7D8T - chains A and B of the 4 polymer chains in the assembly; structure by X-ray diffraction, 3.20 A resolution.

Chain A (and B):
Protein: Microphthalmia-associated transcription factor, Methionyl-tRNA synthetase beta subunit
Organism: Homo sapiens
Notes: chain B of this document is another copy of the same molecule, construct and numbering; everything in this record applies to it too
UniProt: chimeric construct of O75030, O66738: residues 306-395 from O75030 (MITF_HUMAN) positions 306-395 (same numbers); residues 396-499 from O66738 positions 8-111 (UniProt number = residue number - 388)
Amino-acid sequence (199 residues; each row starts with the number of its first residue):
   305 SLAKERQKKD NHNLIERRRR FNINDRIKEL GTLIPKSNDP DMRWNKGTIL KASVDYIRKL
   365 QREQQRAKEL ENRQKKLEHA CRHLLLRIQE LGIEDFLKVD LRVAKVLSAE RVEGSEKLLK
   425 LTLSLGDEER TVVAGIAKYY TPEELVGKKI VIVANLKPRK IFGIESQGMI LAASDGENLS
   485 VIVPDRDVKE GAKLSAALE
Sequence notes: expression tag (305, 500-503); engineered mutation Cys-385 (Asn in O75030)
Curated features (UniProtKB/Swiss-Prot):
  - region: Leu-374 to Leu-395 (Leucine-zipper)

How chain A and chain B interact:
Contacting residue pairs (40; chain A residue first):
  Asn-326(A) / Gly-351(B)
  Ile-327(A) / Gly-351(B)
  Ile-327(A) / Leu-354(B)
  Arg-330(A) / Leu-354(B)
  Ile-331(A) / Leu-354(B)  hydrophobic
  Glu-333(A) / Val-358(B)
  Glu-333(A) / Arg-362(B)  salt bridge
  Leu-334(A) / Val-358(B)  hydrophobic
  Leu-337(A) / Ile-361(B)  hydrophobic
  Leu-337(A) / Arg-362(B)
  Leu-337(A) / Gln-365(B)
  Gly-351(A) / Asn-326(B)
  Leu-354(A) / Arg-330(B)
  Leu-354(A) / Ile-331(B)  hydrophobic
  Leu-354(A) / Leu-334(B)  hydrophobic
  Lys-355(A) / Arg-330(B)
  Val-358(A) / Arg-330(B)
  Val-358(A) / Leu-334(B)  hydrophobic
  Val-358(A) / Leu-337(B)
  Tyr-360(A) / Ile-361(B)  hydrophobic
  Tyr-360(A) / Gln-365(B)  hydrogen bond
  Ile-361(A) / Leu-334(B)  hydrophobic
  Ile-361(A) / Leu-337(B)  hydrophobic
  Ile-361(A) / Ile-361(B)  hydrophobic
  Arg-362(A) / Glu-333(B)  salt bridge
  Arg-362(A) / Leu-337(B)
  Leu-364(A) / Leu-364(B)  hydrophobic
  Leu-364(A) / Gln-368(B)
  Gln-365(A) / Leu-337(B)  hydrogen bond (side chain-backbone)
  Gln-365(A) / Tyr-360(B)  hydrogen bond
  Gln-368(A) / Leu-364(B)
  Gln-368(A) / Glu-367(B)
  Ala-371(A) / Ala-371(B)  hydrophobic
  Leu-374(A) / Gln-378(B)
  Glu-375(A) / Arg-370(B)  salt bridge
  Glu-375(A) / Leu-374(B)
  Gln-378(A) / Leu-374(B)  hydrogen bond (side chain-backbone)
  Gln-378(A) / Arg-377(B)  hydrogen bond
  Gln-378(A) / Gln-378(B)  hydrogen bond
  Leu-381(A) / Cys-385(B)  hydrophobic
Also at the interface, not in a pair above, chain A (24 interface residues in all): Lys-350, Ser-357
Also at the interface, not in a pair above, chain B (27 interface residues in all): Ile-327, Lys-350, Lys-355, Ser-357, Leu-381
Cross-chain cystine bridges: Cys-385(A)/Cys-385(B)

Overview:
The interface between chain A and chain B involves 24 residues on one side and 27 on the other; the contacts
include 1 disulfide bond, 6 hydrogen bonds and 3 salt bridges. Polar pairs include Glu-333(A)/Arg-362(B),
Glu-375(A)/Arg-370(B) and Tyr-360(A)/Gln-365(B).
Chain A and chain B are both Microphthalmia-associated transcription factor, Methionyl-tRNA synthetase beta
subunit (Homo sapiens); the structure, MITF bHLHLZ complex with M-box DNA, was determined by X-ray
diffraction, deposited together with 7EOD, 7D8R and 7D8S.
